8US0 - chains D and I of the 18 polymer chains in the assembly; structure by X-ray diffraction, 3.70 A resolution.

Chain D:
Molecule: Hemagglutinin
From: Influenza A virus
UniProt: M1USN0 (M1USN0_9INFA); the construct lacks a stretch of the UniProt sequence, so the offset changes along the chain: 37-157 = UniProt 49-169; 158-262 = UniProt 171-275; 263-319 = UniProt 277-333
Sequence (292 residues; each row starts with the number of its first residue):
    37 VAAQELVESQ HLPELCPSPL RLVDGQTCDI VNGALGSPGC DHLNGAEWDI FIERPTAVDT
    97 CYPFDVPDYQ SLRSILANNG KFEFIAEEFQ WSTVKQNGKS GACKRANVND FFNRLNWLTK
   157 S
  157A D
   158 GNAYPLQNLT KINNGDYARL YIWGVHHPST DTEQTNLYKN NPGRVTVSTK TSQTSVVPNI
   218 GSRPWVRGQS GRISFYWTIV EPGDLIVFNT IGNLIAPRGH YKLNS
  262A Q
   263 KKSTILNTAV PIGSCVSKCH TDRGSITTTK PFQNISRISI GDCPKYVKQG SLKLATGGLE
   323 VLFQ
Disordered / not traced: 37-40, 316-326
Construct notes: expression tag (320-326)
Disulfides: Cys52-Cys277, Cys64-Cys76, Cys97-Cys139, Cys281-Cys305
Covalent attachments: N-acetylglucosamine (NAG) linked to Asn165, Asn296

Chain I:
Molecule: human antibody S8V1-157 light chain
From: Homo sapiens
Notes: antibody fragment or engineered binder
Sequence (221 residues; numbered -1 to 219; the number before each row is that of its first residue; numbers below 1 keep their minus sign (Ala-1 is residue -1)):
    -1 ASDIVMTQSP SSLPVTPGEP ASISCRSSQS LLHSNGYNYL DWYLQKPGQS PQLLIYLGSN
    59 RASGVPDRFS GSGSGTDFTL KISRVEAEDV GVYYCKQALQ TLYTFGQGTK LEIKRTVAAP
   119 SVFIFPPSDE QLKSGTASVV CLLNNFYPRE AKVQWKVDNA LQSGNSQESV TEQDSKDSTY
   179 SLSSTLTLSK ADYEKHKVYA CEVTHQGLSS PVTKSFNRGE C
Disordered / not traced: -1 to 0, 217-219
Disulfides: Cys23-Cys93, Cys139-Cys199

How chain D and chain I interact:
Residue-residue contacts (22; chain D residue first):
  Ser186(D) with Glu86(I), hydrogen bond
  Thr187(D) with Ala85(I); Glu86(I)
  Asp188(D) with Ser173(I), hydrogen bond
  Thr189(D) with Ala85(I); Ser173(I)
  Ser219(D) with Lys44(I); Gln47(I), hydrogen bond (backbone-side chain)
  Arg220(D) with Lys44(I)
  Trp222(D) with Lys44(I); Gln50(I); Leu52(I); Gly62(I); Pro64(I); Glu86(I); Asp87(I)
  Val223(D) with Gly62(I)
  Arg224(D) with Gly62(I)
  Gly225(D) with Gly62(I), hydrogen bond (backbone-backbone); Pro64(I)
  Ser227(D) with Lys44(I); Glu86(I), hydrogen bond
Also at the interface, not in a pair above, chain D (13 interface residues in all): Pro221, Gln226
Also at the interface, not in a pair above, chain I (14 interface residues in all): Ser61, Val63, Arg66, Phe67

Overview:
13 residues of chain D and 14 residues of chain I are in contact; the contacts include 5 hydrogen bonds. Polar
contacts include Ser186(D)-Glu86(I), Asp188(D)-Ser173(I) and Ser219(D)-Gln47(I). Covalently linked
N-acetylglucosamine: at Asn165(D) and Asn296(D).
Here chain D is Hemagglutinin (Influenza A virus) and chain I is human antibody S8V1-157 light chain (Homo
sapiens). Entry 8US0 (Human antibody S8V1-157 in complex with the A/American black duck/New
Brunswick/00464/2010(H4N6) HA head domain) was determined by X-ray diffraction.
